Entry 7WBM (X-ray diffraction, 2.70 A resolution); this record covers chain A.

Chain A:
Molecule: Lpg0081
Organism: Legionella pneumophila subsp. pneumophila str. Philadelphia 1
UniProt: Q5ZZD0 (Q5ZZD0_LEGPH); numbering as in UniProt (aligned over 16-430)
Sequence (415 residues; each row starts with the number of its first residue):
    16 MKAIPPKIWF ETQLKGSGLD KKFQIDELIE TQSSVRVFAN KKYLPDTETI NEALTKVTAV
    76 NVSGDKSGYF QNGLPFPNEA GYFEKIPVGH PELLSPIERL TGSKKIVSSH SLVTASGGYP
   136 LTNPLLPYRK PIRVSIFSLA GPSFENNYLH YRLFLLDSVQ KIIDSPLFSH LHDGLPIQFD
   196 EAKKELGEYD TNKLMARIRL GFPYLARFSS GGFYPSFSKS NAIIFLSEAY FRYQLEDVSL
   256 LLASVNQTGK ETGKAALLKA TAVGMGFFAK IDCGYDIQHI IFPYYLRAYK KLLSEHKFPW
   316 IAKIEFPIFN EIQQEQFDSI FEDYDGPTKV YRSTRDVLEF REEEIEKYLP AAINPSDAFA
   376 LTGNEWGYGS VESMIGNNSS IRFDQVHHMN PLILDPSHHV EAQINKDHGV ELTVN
Ligand contacts: Adenosine-5-Diphosphoribose (AR6; [(2R,3S,4R,5R)-5-(6-aminopurin-9-yl)-3,4-dihydroxy-oxolan-2-yl]methyl [hydroxy-[[(2R,3S,4R,5S)-3,4,5-trihydroxyoxolan-2-yl]methoxy]phosphoryl] hydrogen phosphate): Asn76, Val77, Tyr134, Pro135, Asn138, Thr276, Ala277, Val278, Gly279, Met280, Gly281, Phe282, Phe283, Pro322, Phe324, Gln328, Asp351, Val352, Pro370, Ser371, Asp372, Asn379, Glu380, Ser385, Val386, Glu387, Met389

Summary:
Ligands of chain A: Adenosine-5-Diphosphoribose.
Chain A is Lpg0081 (Legionella pneumophila subsp. pneumophila str. Philadelphia 1); the structure, Crystal
structure of Legionella pneumophila effector protein Lpg0081, was determined by X-ray diffraction (same
publication as 7WBK).
